PDB entry 8R7Y | X-ray diffraction, 3.70 A resolution | chains B and G of the 4 polymer chains in the assembly

== Chain B ==
Protein: Deoxyribonucleoside regulator
Organism: Bacillus subtilis subsp. subtilis str. 168
UniProt: P39140 (DEOR_BACSU); numbering as in UniProt (aligned over 2-313)
Chain sequence (318 residues; numbered -4 to 313; the number before each row is that of its first residue; numbers below 1 keep their minus sign (Gly-4 is residue -4)):
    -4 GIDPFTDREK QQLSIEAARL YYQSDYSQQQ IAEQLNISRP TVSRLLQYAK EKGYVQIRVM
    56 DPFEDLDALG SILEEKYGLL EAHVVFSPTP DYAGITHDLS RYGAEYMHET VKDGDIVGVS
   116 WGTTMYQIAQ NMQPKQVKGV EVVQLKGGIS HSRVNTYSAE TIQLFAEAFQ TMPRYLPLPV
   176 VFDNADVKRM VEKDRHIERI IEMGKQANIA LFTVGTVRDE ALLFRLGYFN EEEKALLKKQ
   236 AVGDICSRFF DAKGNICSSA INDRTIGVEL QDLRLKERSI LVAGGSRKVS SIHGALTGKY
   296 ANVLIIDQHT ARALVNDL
Not modelled in the structure: -4 to 1, 313
Construct notes: expression tag (-4 to 1)
Swiss-Prot annotation at these positions:
  - DNA-binding region: Gln23 to Gln42 (H-T-H motif)
What the authors report for this chain:
  - binding site for OL18 DNA operator, strand 1: Arg34, Arg39
  - binding site for OL18 DNA operator, strand 1: Arg39

== Chain G ==
Molecule: OL18 DNA operator, strand 2
Sequence (18 nucleotides; numbered 1 to 18; the number before each row is that of its first residue):
     1 ATTGAACAAA ATTTCAAT

== Chain B / chain G interface ==
Residue-residue contacts - 8 pairs, chain B then chain G:
  Lys5(B) with DT2(G), salt bridge to the phosphate
  Ile32(B) with DG4(G), phosphate contact
  Ser33(B) with DG4(G), hydrogen bond to the phosphate
  Arg34(B) with DC7(G), base contact
  Pro35(B) with DG4(G), base contact
  Thr36(B) with DT3(G), sugar contact; DG4(G), hydrogen bond to the phosphate
  Arg39(B) with DG4(G), hydrogen bond to the base
Interface residues without a listed pair, chain G (6 interface residues in all): DA5, DA6

== In short ==
The interface between chain B and chain G involves 7 residues on one side and 6 on the other, with 3 hydrogen
bonds and 1 salt bridge. Among the polar pairs are Arg39(B)-DG4(G), Ser33(B)-DG4(G) and Thr36(B)-DG4(G). From
the paper: a binding site for OL18 DNA operator, strand 1 at Arg34(B) and Arg39(B).
Here chain B is Deoxyribonucleoside regulator (Bacillus subtilis subsp. subtilis str. 168) and chain G is OL18
DNA operator, strand 2. Entry 8R7Y (Deoxyribonucleoside regulator DeoR in complex with the DNA operator) was
determined by X-ray diffraction (same publication as 8R3G).
